Entry 4S15 (X-ray diffraction, 1.90 A resolution); this record covers chains A and C.

Chain A:
Molecule: Nuclear receptor ROR-alpha
Source organism: Homo sapiens
Notes: fragment: ligand-binding domain
UniProtKB: P35398 (RORA_HUMAN); numbering as in UniProt (aligned over 269-523)
Chain sequence (256 residues; each row starts with the number of its first residue):
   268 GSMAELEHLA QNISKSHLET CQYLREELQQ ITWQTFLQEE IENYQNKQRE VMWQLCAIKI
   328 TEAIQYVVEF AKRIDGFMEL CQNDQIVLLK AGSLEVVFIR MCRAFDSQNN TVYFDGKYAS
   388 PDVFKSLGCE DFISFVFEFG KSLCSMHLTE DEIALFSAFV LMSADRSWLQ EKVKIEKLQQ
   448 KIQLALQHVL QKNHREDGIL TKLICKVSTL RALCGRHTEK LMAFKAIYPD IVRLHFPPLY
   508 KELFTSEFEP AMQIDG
Unresolved in the structure: 268, 513-523
Differences from the reference sequence: expression tag (268)
Small-molecule neighbours: 4alpha-carboxy-4beta-methyl-zymosterol (4D8; (3beta,4alpha,5beta,14beta)-3-hydroxy-4-methylcholesta-8,24-diene-4-carboxylic acid): Q289, Y290, W320, C323, K326, I327, A330, V364, F365, R367, M368, A371, V379, Y380, F381, F391, L394, F399, I400, V403, H484, K487, Y507
Curated features (UniProtKB/Swiss-Prot):
  - motif: L506 to G523 (AF-2)
  - natural variant: S409 (S409R: In IDDECA), R462 (R462Q: In IDDECA), T476 (T476A: No effect on cerebellar development, when assayed in a heterologous system), R500 to G523 (deletion: In IDDECA; uncertain significance)
  - mutagenesis: C288 (C288Q: Less effect on transcriptional activity with cholesterol sulfate as substrate as compared to cholesterol as substrate), C323 (C323L: About 60% loss of transcriptional activity), A330 (A330L: About 80% loss of transcriptional activity), V335 (V335R: Strongly decreases interaction with NCOA2 and MED1), K339 (K339A: Complete loss of transcriptional activity; when associated with A-507), K357 (K357A: Increased transcriptional activity. No effect on protein degradation), L361 (L361F: Small reduction in transcriptional activity. No protein degradation), V364 (V364G: Greatly reduced transcriptional activity. Protects from protein degradation), A371 (A371Q: Almost total loss of transcriptional activity), F399 (F399W: Slight loss of transcriptional activity), K441 (K441R: No effect on sumoylation), H484 (H484W: Almost total loss of transcriptional activity), 3 further mutagenesis entries in UniProt
From the paper describing this entry:
  - binding site for 4alpha-carboxy-4beta-methyl-zymosterol: Q289, Y290

Chain C:
Molecule: Nuclear receptor-interacting protein 1
Notes: fragment: LxxLL binding motif
UniProtKB: P48552 (NRIP1_HUMAN); residues 498-509 here correspond to UniProt positions 499-510 (UniProt number = residue number + 1)
Chain sequence (12 residues; each row starts with the number of its first residue):
   498 TLLQLLLGHK NE
Unresolved in the structure: 507-509
Curated features (UniProtKB/Swiss-Prot):
  - motif: L499 to L503 (LXXLL motif 6)
  - cross-link: K507 (Glycyl lysine isopeptide (Lys-Gly) (interchain with G-Cter in SUMO2))

Chain A / chain C interface:
Contacting residue pairs (16; chain A residue first):
  Q332(A) - L503(C)
  K339(A) - L503(C)  hydrogen bond (side chain-backbone)
  K339(A) - L504(C)
  Q349(A) - H506(C)
  Q352(A) - L504(C)
  Q352(A) - H506(C)  hydrogen bond
  I353(A) - L500(C)  hydrophobic
  I353(A) - Q501(C)
  I353(A) - H506(C)
  L356(A) - L504(C)  hydrophobic
  P505(A) - L499(C)  hydrophobic
  L506(A) - L499(C)
  E509(A) - T498(C)  hydrogen bond (side chain-backbone)
  E509(A) - L499(C)  hydrogen bond (side chain-backbone)
  E509(A) - L500(C)  hydrogen bond (side chain-backbone)
  L510(A) - L500(C)  hydrophobic
Also at the interface, not in a pair above, chain A (13 interface residues in all): V335, F344, M345

Overview:
Chain A and chain C form an interface of 13 and 7 residues respectively, with 5 hydrogen bonds. Polar pairs
include K339(A)-L503(C), Q352(A)-H506(C) and E509(A)-T498(C). Ligands of chain A:
4alpha-carboxy-4beta-methyl-zymosterol. From UniProt: 16 mutagenesis sites on chain A. The paper reports a
binding site for 4alpha-carboxy-4beta-methyl-zymosterol at Q289(A) and Y290(A).
Chain A is Nuclear receptor ROR-alpha (Homo sapiens) and chain C is Nuclear receptor-interacting protein 1;
the structure, Crystal structure of the orphan nuclear receptor RORalpha ligand-binding domain in complex with
4alpha-caboxyl, 4beta-methyl-zymosterol (4ACD8), was determined by X-ray diffraction together with 4S14 from
the same study.
